PDB entry 5KWE | X-ray diffraction, 1.68 A resolution | chains B and D of the 4 polymer chains in the assembly

== Chain B (and D) ==
Protein: Halohydrin dehalogenase
Organism: Rhizobium radiobacter
Notes: chain D of this document is another copy of the same molecule, construct and numbering; everything in this record applies to it too
Reference sequence: Q93D82 (Q93D82_RHIRD); residue numbers follow UniProt; this construct covers 3-254
Chain sequence (271 residues; numbered -16 to 254; the number before each row is that of its first residue; numbers below 1 keep their minus sign (Met-16 is residue -16)):
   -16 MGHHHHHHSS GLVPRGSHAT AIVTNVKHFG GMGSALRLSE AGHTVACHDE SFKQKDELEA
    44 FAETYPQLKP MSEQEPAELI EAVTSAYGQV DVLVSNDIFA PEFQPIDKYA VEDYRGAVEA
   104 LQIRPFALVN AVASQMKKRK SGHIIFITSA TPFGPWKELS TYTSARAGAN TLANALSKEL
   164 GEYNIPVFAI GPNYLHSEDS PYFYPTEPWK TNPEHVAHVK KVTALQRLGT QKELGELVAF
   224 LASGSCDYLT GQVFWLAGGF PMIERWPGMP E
Disordered / not traced: -16 to 0 (chain D: -16 to -1)
Differences from the reference sequence: initiating methionine (-16); expression tag (-15 to 2); engineered mutation Asn153 (Cys in Q93D82)
Ion coordination: Na+ near Ser55 (its only coordinating residue here)
Reported in the primary citation:
  - mutagenesis - A29L, D39K, E42M, A45H, T47K, E58Q, A60R, E61K, E61Q, E64A, E64Q, E64R, S68R, Q87R, A93K, A93N, A93T, G99A, T134V, C153N (+13 degC), N157H, A158V, E190T, E197K, V199I, V199K, V236I, E247P: increased stability
  - mutagenesis - W249F (9-fold): increased catalytic activity on (R)-2
  - mutagenesis - T134A: increased catalytic activity on 1,2-epoxybutane

== Chain B / chain D interface ==
Pairs across the interface (52; chain B residue first):
  Phe86(B) with Trp249(D), hydrophobic; Met252(D), hydrophobic
  Gly137(B) with Ile246(D)
  Pro138(B) with Ile246(D)
  Trp139(B) with Ile246(D); Glu247(D), hydrogen bond (side chain-backbone); Arg248(D); Trp249(D)
  Lys140(B) with Arg248(D), hydrogen bond (backbone-side chain); Glu254(D), hydrogen bond (side chain-backbone)
  Glu141(B) with Arg248(D), salt bridge
  Tyr177(B) with Trp249(D)
  Tyr187(B) with Trp249(D), hydrogen bond
  Trp192(B) with Trp249(D); Pro250(D)
  Glu197(B) with Pro250(D)
  His198(B) with Pro250(D)
  His201(B) with Glu247(D); Arg248(D), hydrogen bond (side chain-backbone); Trp249(D); Pro250(D)
  Lys204(B) with Glu247(D)
  Val205(B) with Glu247(D)
  Phe243(B) with Ile246(D), hydrophobic
  Pro244(B) with Ile246(D), hydrophobic
  Met245(B) with Lys140(D)
  Ile246(B) with Gly137(D); Pro138(D); Trp139(D); Phe243(D), hydrophobic; Pro244(D), hydrophobic; Ile246(D), hydrophobic
  Glu247(B) with Trp139(D), hydrogen bond (backbone-side chain); His201(D); Lys204(D); Val205(D)
  Arg248(B) with Trp139(D); Lys140(D), hydrogen bond (side chain-backbone); Glu141(D), salt bridge; His201(D), hydrogen bond (backbone-side chain)
  Trp249(B) with Phe86(D), hydrophobic; Trp139(D); Tyr177(D); Tyr187(D), hydrogen bond; Trp192(D); His201(D)
  Pro250(B) with Trp192(D); Glu197(D); His198(D); His201(D)
  Met252(B) with Phe86(D), hydrophobic
  Glu254(B) with Lys140(D), hydrogen bond (backbone-side chain)
Interface residues without a listed pair, chain B (25 interface residues in all): Gly251
Interface residues without a listed pair, chain D (25 interface residues in all): Met245, Gly251

== In short ==
Chain B and chain D each contribute 25 residues to their interface, with 10 hydrogen bonds and 2 salt bridges.
Polar contacts include Glu141(B)-Arg248(D), Trp139(B)-Glu247(D) and Lys140(B)-Arg248(D). From the paper: A29L,
D39K and E42M of chain B, among others, increase stability; W249F of chain B increases catalytic activity on
(R)-2; 30 substitutions were tested in all.
Both chains are Halohydrin dehalogenase (Rhizobium radiobacter). Entry 5KWE (Thermostable mutant of halohydrin
dehalogenase HheC - C153N) was determined by X-ray diffraction (same publication as 5KVC).
